PDB entry 8WUX | electron microscopy, 2.60 A resolution | chains D and d of the 21 polymer chains in the assembly

[Chain D]
Molecule: Chaperonin GroEL
Source organism: Hydrogenobacter thermophilus TK-6
Notes: EC 5.6.1.7
UniProt: D3DK86 (D3DK86_HYDTT); residue numbers follow UniProt; this construct covers 2-530
Chain sequence (529 residues; numbered 2 to 530; the number before each row is that of its first residue):
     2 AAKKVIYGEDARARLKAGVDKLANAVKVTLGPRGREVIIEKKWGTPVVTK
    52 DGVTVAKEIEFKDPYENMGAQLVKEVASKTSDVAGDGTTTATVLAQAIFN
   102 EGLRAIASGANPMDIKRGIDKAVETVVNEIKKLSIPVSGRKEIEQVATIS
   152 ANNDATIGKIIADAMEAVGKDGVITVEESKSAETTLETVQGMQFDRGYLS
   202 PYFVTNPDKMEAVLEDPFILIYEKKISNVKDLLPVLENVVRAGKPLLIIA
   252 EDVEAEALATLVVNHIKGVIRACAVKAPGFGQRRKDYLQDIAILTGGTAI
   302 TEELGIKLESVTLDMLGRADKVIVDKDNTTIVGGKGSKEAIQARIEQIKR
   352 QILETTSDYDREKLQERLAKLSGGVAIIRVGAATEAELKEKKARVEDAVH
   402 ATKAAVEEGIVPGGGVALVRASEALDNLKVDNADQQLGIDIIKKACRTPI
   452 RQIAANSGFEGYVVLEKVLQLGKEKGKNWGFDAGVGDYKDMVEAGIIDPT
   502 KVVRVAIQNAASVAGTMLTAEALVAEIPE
Not modelled in the structure: 2, 530
Metal / ion sites: Mg2+: Asp87 (together with AMP-PNP)
Residues lining bound ligands: AMP-PNP (ANP; phosphoaminophosphonic acid-adenylate ester): Thr30, Leu31, Gly32, Pro33, Lys51, Asp52, Gly53, Asp87, Gly88, Thr89, Thr90, Thr91, Ile150, Asn154, Asp398, Gly414, Gly415, Gly416, Ile454, Phe482, Asp483, Ala484, Gly485, Met492, Ile497, Asp499

[Chain d]
Molecule: Co-chaperonin GroES
Source organism: Hydrogenobacter thermophilus TK-6
UniProt: D3DK85 (D3DK85_HYDTT); residues 3-96 here = UniProt positions 3-96
Chain sequence (94 residues; each row starts with the number of its first residue):
     3 RLRPLYDKIVVKRMEEQEQKTPSGIIIPDTAKEKPQIGEVIAVGDGKLLS
    53 NGQIVSPKVKKGDKVVFNKYAGTEVELDGEKYLIMSEDEVLAVI

[Interface between chain D and chain d]
Pairs across the interface - 12 pairs, chain D then chain d:
  Val230(D) - Ala33(d)  hydrophobic
  Leu234(D) - Ile27(d)  hydrophobic
  Leu237(D) - Ile27(d)
  Glu238(D) - Thr23(d)  hydrogen bond
  Glu238(D) - Ser25(d)  hydrogen bond
  Glu238(D) - Ile27(d)
  Glu257(D) - Thr32(d)
  Glu257(D) - Ala33(d)
  Asn265(D) - Ile27(d)
  Asn265(D) - Ile28(d)  hydrogen bond (side chain-backbone)
  Lys268(D) - Ile28(d)
  Val270(D) - Gly26(d)
Interface residues without a listed pair, chain D (12 interface residues in all): Val241, Ala260, Thr261, Val264
Interface residues without a listed pair, chain d (10 interface residues in all): Glu20, Ile29, Pro30

[Summary]
12 residues of chain D and 10 residues of chain d are in contact, with 3 hydrogen bonds. Polar pairs include
Glu238(D)-Thr23(d), Glu238(D)-Ser25(d) and Asn265(D)-Ile28(d). Bound to chain D: AMP-PNP.
Here chain D is Chaperonin GroEL and chain d is Co-chaperonin GroES, both from Hydrogenobacter thermophilus
TK-6. Entry 8WUX (Cryo-EM structure of H. thermophilus GroEL-GroES bullet complex) was determined by electron
microscopy together with 8WU4, 8WUC and 8WUW from the same study.
